PDB entry 4HJ4 | X-ray diffraction, 2.70 A resolution | chains A and B

[Chain A (and B)]
Name: LOV protein
Source organism: Rhodobacter sphaeroides
Notes: chain B of this document is another copy of the same molecule, construct and numbering; everything in this record applies to it too
Sequence (177 residues; numbered 1 to 176 plus 1 insertion-coded residue; the number before each row is that of its first residue):
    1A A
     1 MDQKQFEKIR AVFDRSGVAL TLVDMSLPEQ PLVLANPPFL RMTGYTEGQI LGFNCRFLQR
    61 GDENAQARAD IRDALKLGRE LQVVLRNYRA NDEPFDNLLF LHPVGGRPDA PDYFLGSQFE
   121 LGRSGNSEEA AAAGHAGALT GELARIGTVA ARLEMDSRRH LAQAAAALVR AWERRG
Residues lining bound ligands: FMN (flavin mononucleotide): Thr21, Val23, Gln30, Phe39, Asn54, Cys55, Arg56, Leu58, Gln59, Arg68, Ile71, Arg72, Leu75, Leu85, Asn87, Asn97, Leu99, Leu101, Phe114, Leu115, Gly116, Gln118
Reported in the primary citation:
  - binding site for flavin mononucleotide: Thr21, Val23, Cys55, Arg56, Gln59, Arg68, Ile71, Asn87, Asn97, Leu101, Phe114
  - contacts within the chain: Ser16-Glu142 (hydrogen bond), Thr21-Gln118, Leu32-Cys55 (hydrophobic contact), Ser117-His135, Glu142-Arg145
  - self-association interface (contacts with another copy of this molecule); pairs are residue here / residue on that copy: Arg145-Glu142 (salt bridge), Arg158-Gly17 (backbone contact), Arg159-Ser124, Ala130, Gly134, Gly137, Ala138, Glu154, Arg158, Ala162
  - mutagenesis - T21V (1.4 -3-fold), L32V (14-fold), I71L (1.4 -3-fold), I71V (1.4 -3-fold), L101I (1.4 -3-fold), S127C (1.6-fold): decreased stability in response to flavin mononucleotide
  - mutagenesis - R145C (1.2-fold): increased stability in response to flavin mononucleotide

[Chain A / chain B interface]
Pairs across the interface - 37 pairs, chain A then chain B:
  Arg15(A) with Arg145(B), hydrogen bond (backbone-side chain)
  Gly17(A) with Glu154(B), hydrogen bond (backbone-side chain); Met155(B); Arg158(B), hydrogen bond (backbone-side chain)
  Val18(A) with Arg158(B)
  Arg41(A) with Arg152(B)
  Phe119(A) with Arg159(B)
  Glu120(A) with Arg159(B), hydrogen bond (backbone-side chain)
  Arg123(A) with Met155(B); Arg159(B), hydrogen bond (backbone-side chain)
  Ser124(A) with Arg159(B), hydrogen bond
  Ser127(A) with Gln163(B)
  Ala130(A) with Ala133(B); Ala162(B); Gln163(B)
  Ala133(A) with Ala130(B); Ala133(B), hydrophobic; Gly134(B)
  Gly134(A) with Ala133(B); Gly137(B); Arg158(B)
  Gly137(A) with Gly134(B); Gly137(B); Ala138(B), hydrogen bond (backbone-backbone)
  Ala138(A) with Gly137(B); Ala138(B); Arg158(B)
  Glu142(A) with Arg145(B), salt bridge
  Arg145(A) with Glu142(B), salt bridge
  Glu154(A) with Gly17(B), hydrogen bond (side chain-backbone)
  Arg158(A) with Gly17(B), hydrogen bond (side chain-backbone); Val18(B); Gly134(B); His135(B); Ala138(B)
  Ala162(A) with Ala130(B)
  Gln163(A) with Ser127(B)
Interface residues without a listed pair, chain A (26 interface residues in all): Ser16, Pro38, Ala131, His135, Arg159, Ala166
Interface residues without a listed pair, chain B (22 interface residues in all): Arg15, Ser16, Ser124, Ala166
The authors on this interface:
  - residue pairs: Glu142(A)-Arg145(B) (salt bridge)

[Summary]
Chain A and chain B form an interface of 26 and 22 residues respectively; the contacts include 9 hydrogen
bonds and 2 salt bridges. Among the polar pairs are Glu142(A)-Arg145(B), Arg15(A)-Arg145(B) and
Gly17(A)-Glu154(B). The paper describes a salt bridge between Glu142(A) and Arg145(B). From the paper: a
binding site for flavin mononucleotide at Thr21(A), Val23(A) and Cys55(A) among others; T21V, L32V and I71L of
chain A, among others, reduce stability in response to flavin mononucleotide; 7 substitutions were tested in
all.
Both chains are LOV protein (Rhodobacter sphaeroides). Entry 4HJ4 (Crystal Structure of Rhodobacter
Sphaeroides LOV protein) was determined by X-ray diffraction (same publication as 4HIA, 4HJ3, 4HJ6 and 4HNB).
